PDB entry 8E3C | electron microscopy, 7.10 A resolution (low resolution: residue-level contacts below are approximate; hydrogen-bond / salt-bridge calls are withheld) | chains A and B of the 3 polymer chains in the assembly

[Chain A]
Name: VP1
Organism: Enterovirus A71
Notes: EC 3.4.22.29, 3.6.1.15, 3.4.22.28, 2.7.7.48
UniProtKB: G9I191 (G9I191_HE71); residues 72-296 here correspond to UniProt positions 637-861 (UniProt number = residue number + 565)
Amino-acid sequence (225 residues; row label = number of the first residue in the row):
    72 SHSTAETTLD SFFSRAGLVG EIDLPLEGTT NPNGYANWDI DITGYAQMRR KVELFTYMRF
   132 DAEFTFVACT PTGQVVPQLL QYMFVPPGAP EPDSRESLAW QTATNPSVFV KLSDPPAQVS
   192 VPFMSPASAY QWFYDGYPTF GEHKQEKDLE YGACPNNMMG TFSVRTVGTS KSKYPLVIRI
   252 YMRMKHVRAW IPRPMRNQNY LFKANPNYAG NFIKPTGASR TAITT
Differences from the reference sequence: conflict Glu162 (Lys727 in G9I191)
From the paper describing this entry:
  - mutagenesis - N102H, M119L: unchanged stability in response to high temperatures

[Chain B]
Name: VP2
Organism: Enterovirus A71
UniProtKB: G9I191 (G9I191_HE71); residues 16-250 here correspond to UniProt positions 85-319 (UniProt number = residue number + 69)
Amino-acid sequence (235 residues; row label = number of the first residue in the row):
    16 LTIGNSTITT QEAANIIVGY GEWPSYCSDS DATAVDKPTR PDVSVNRFYT LDTKLWEKSS
    76 KGWYWKFPDV LTETGVFGQN AQFHYLYRSG FCIHVQCNAS KFHQGALLVA VLPEYVIGTV
   136 AGGTGTEDSH PPYKQTQPGA DGFELQHPYV LDAGIPISQL TVCPHQWINL RTNNCATIIV
   196 PYINALPFDS ALNHCNFGLL VVPISPLDYD QGATPVIPIT ITLAPMCSEF AGLRQ
Unresolved in the structure: 48-53

[Chain A / chain B interface]
Contacting residue pairs (32):
  Tyr128(A) with Ala200(B)
  Tyr205(A) with His209(B)
  Asp206(A) with Glu129(B); Cys210(B)
  Gly207(A) with Asn208(B)
  Tyr208(A) with Thr151(B); Asn208(B)
  Thr210(A) with Asn208(B)
  Phe211(A) with Tyr100(B); Asn208(B)
  Asp219(A) with His145(B)
  Leu220(A) with His145(B)
  Tyr222(A) with His145(B); Pro146(B)
  Pro263(A) with Cys178(B)
  Pro265(A) with Gln174(B); Val177(B)
  Met266(A) with Gln174(B)
  Arg267(A) with Gly169(B)
  Asn268(A) with Gln174(B)
  Leu272(A) with Thr141(B)
  Phe273(A) with Thr141(B)
  Asn276(A) with Asp143(B)
  Asn278(A) with Asp143(B)
  Tyr279(A) with Gly133(B); Thr134(B); Ala136(B); Asp167(B); Ala168(B); Gly169(B)
  Phe283(A) with His162(B); Val165(B)
Other interface residues (no listed pair), chain A (26 interface residues in all): Ser199, Glu221, Arg264, Pro277, Gly281
Other interface residues (no listed pair), chain B (30 interface residues in all): Tyr35, Tyr130, Val131, Gln152, Ile170, Pro171, Leu201, Leu207

[Overview]
26 residues of chain A face 30 of chain B across their interface. From the paper: N102H and M119L of chain A
leave stability in response to high temperatures unchanged.
Chain A is VP1 and chain B is VP2, both from Enterovirus A71; the structure, Purification of Enterovirus A71,
strain 4643, WT capsid, was determined by electron microscopy (same publication as 8E2X, 8E2Y, 8E31, 8E38,
8E39, 8E3A and 8E3B).
